2XCF - chains B and D of the 4 polymer chains in the assembly; structure by X-ray diffraction, 2.48 A resolution.

[Chain B]
Molecule: NS3 protease
Source organism: Hepatitis C virus
Notes: fragment: protease domain, residues 1-180
UniProtKB: C1KHN2 (C1KHN2_9HEPC); residues 1-180 here = UniProt positions 1-180
Amino-acid sequence (198 residues; numbered -9 to 188; the number before each row is that of its first residue; numbers below 1 keep their minus sign (Ala-9 is residue -9)):
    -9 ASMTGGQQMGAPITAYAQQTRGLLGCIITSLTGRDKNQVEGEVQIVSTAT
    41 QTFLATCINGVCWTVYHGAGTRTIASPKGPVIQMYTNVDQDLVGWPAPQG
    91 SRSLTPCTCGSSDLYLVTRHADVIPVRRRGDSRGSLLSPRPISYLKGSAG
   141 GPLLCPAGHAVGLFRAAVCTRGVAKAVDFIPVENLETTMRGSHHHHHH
Disordered / not traced: -9 to 27, 181-188
Construct notes: expression tag (-9 to 0, 181-188); conflict Thr40 (Ala in C1KHN2), Leu153 (Ile in C1KHN2); engineered mutation Ala139 (Ser in C1KHN2)

[Chain D]
Molecule: NS4A
UniProtKB: C9WU77 (C9WU77_9HEPC); numbering as in UniProt (aligned over 21-39)
Amino-acid sequence (23 residues; each row starts with the number of its first residue):
    19 KKGSVVIVGRIVLSGKPAIIPKK
Disordered / not traced: 19-20, 37-41
Construct notes: expression tag (19-20, 40-41)

[Chain B / chain D interface]
Pairs across the interface - 34 pairs, chain B then chain D:
  Val29(B) with Arg28(D), hydrogen bond (backbone-side chain); Lys34(D); Pro35(D)
  Glu30(B) with Val30(D)
  Gly31(B) with Ile29(D)
  Glu32(B) with Ile29(D), hydrogen bond (backbone-backbone); Val30(D); Leu31(D), hydrogen bond (side chain-backbone)
  Val33(B) with Arg28(D); Ile29(D), hydrogen bond (backbone-backbone)
  Gln34(B) with Gly27(D)
  Ile35(B) with Ile25(D); Val26(D), hydrogen bond (backbone-backbone); Gly27(D), hydrogen bond (backbone-backbone)
  Val36(B) with Val23(D), hydrophobic; Val24(D)
  Ser37(B) with Ser22(D); Val23(D); Val24(D), hydrogen bond (backbone-backbone); Val26(D)
  Thr38(B) with Val23(D)
  Ala59(B) with Val23(D), hydrophobic
  Arg62(B) with Gly21(D)
  Thr63(B) with Ser22(D), hydrogen bond; Val23(D), hydrogen bond (backbone-backbone)
  Ile64(B) with Ser22(D); Val23(D)
  Ala65(B) with Ser22(D); Val23(D), hydrogen bond (backbone-backbone)
  Trp85(B) with Val23(D), hydrophobic
  Pro88(B) with Ile25(D), hydrophobic
  Gly90(B) with Arg28(D), hydrogen bond (backbone-side chain)
  Leu94(B) with Leu31(D), hydrophobic
  Thr108(B) with Ile29(D)
Also at the interface, not in a pair above, chain B (26 interface residues in all): Gln28, Pro70, Val107, Arg109, Ala111, Leu144
Also at the interface, not in a pair above, chain D (14 interface residues in all): Ala36

[In short]
26 residues of chain B and 14 residues of chain D are in contact; the contacts include 11 hydrogen bonds.
Polar contacts include Val29(B)-Arg28(D), Glu32(B)-Leu31(D) and Thr63(B)-Ser22(D).
Chain B is NS3 protease (Hepatitis C virus) and chain D is NS4A; the structure, Crystal structure of HCV NS3
protease with a boronate inhibitor, was determined by X-ray diffraction, deposited together with 2XCN.
